6NJU - chains C and D of the 3 polymer chains in the assembly; structure by X-ray diffraction, 2.35 A resolution.

== Chain C (and D) ==
Protein: Endonuclease G, mitochondrial
Organism: Mus musculus
Notes: EC 3.1.30.-; chain D of this document is another copy of the same molecule, construct and numbering; everything in this record applies to it too
Reference sequence: O08600 (NUCG_MOUSE); residues 2-253 here correspond to UniProt positions 43-294 (UniProt number = residue number + 41)
Amino-acid sequence (253 residues; each row starts with the number of its first residue):
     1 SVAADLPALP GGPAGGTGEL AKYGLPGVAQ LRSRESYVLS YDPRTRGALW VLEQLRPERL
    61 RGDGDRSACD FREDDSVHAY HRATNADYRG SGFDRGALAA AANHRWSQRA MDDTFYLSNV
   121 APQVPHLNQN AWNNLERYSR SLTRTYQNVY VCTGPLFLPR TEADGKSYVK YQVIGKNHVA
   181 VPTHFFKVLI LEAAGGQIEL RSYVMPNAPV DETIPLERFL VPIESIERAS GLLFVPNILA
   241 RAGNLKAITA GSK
Not modelled in the structure: 1-18, 243-253 (chain D: 1-18, 248-253)
Construct notes: expression tag (1); engineered mutation Ala-97 (His138 in O08600)
Bound ions: Mg2+ near Asn-128 (its only coordinating residue here)
Curated features (UniProtKB/Swiss-Prot):
  - region: Ala-242 to Ser-252 (Essential for deoxyribonuclease activity)
  - binding site (Mg(2+)): Asn-128
  - site: Arg-66 (Essential for catalytic activity)
  - modified residue: Thr-84 (Phosphothreonine)
Reported in the primary citation:
  - binding site for the 10-nt DNA strand: Asp-75, His-78
  - mutagenesis - H97A: abolished catalytic activity (citing earlier work)
  - specificity-determining residues: Cys-69 (proposed by the authors, not directly observed)
  - mutagenesis - C69A (1.3-fold): decreased catalytic activity on 5hmC-modified over unmodified junction
  - mutagenesis - C69S (2.1-fold): increased catalytic activity on modified over unmodified junction

== How chain C and chain D interact ==
Contacting residue pairs - 111 pairs, chain C then chain D:
  Glu-19(C) with Gln-54(D); Tyr-150(D), hydrogen bond (backbone-side chain)
  Leu-20(C) with Tyr-37(D); Val-38(D), hydrophobic; Leu-52(D); Glu-53(D); Gln-54(D)
  Lys-22(C) with Tyr-150(D); Glu-192(D), salt bridge; Arg-241(D), hydrogen bond (backbone-side chain)
  Tyr-23(C) with Tyr-150(D), hydrophobic; Glu-192(D), hydrogen bond; Ile-198(D); Asn-237(D); Arg-241(D)
  Gly-24(C) with Asn-237(D)
  Leu-25(C) with Leu-31(D), hydrophobic; Trp-50(D), hydrophobic; Leu-52(D), hydrophobic; Asn-237(D), hydrogen bond (backbone-side chain)
  Pro-26(C) with Trp-50(D), hydrophobic; Cys-152(D), hydrophobic; Leu-232(D); Leu-233(D)
  Gly-27(C) with Trp-50(D), hydrogen bond (backbone-side chain)
  Val-28(C) with Ala-29(D), hydrophobic; Leu-31(D), hydrophobic; Ser-40(D)
  Ala-29(C) with Ala-29(D)
  Val-38(C) with Leu-20(D), hydrophobic
  Ser-40(C) with Gly-27(D)
  Asp-42(C) with Arg-44(D), salt bridge
  Pro-43(C) with Gly-231(D)
  Arg-44(C) with Arg-44(D); Phe-157(D); Tyr-171(D); Ser-230(D)
  Thr-45(C) with Arg-44(D)
  Arg-46(C) with Arg-228(D), hydrogen bond (side chain-backbone)
  Leu-49(C) with Arg-44(D)
  Trp-50(C) with Pro-26(D), hydrophobic; Gly-27(D), hydrogen bond (side chain-backbone)
  Leu-52(C) with Leu-20(D)
  Glu-53(C) with Leu-20(D)
  Gln-54(C) with Glu-19(D), hydrogen bond (side chain-backbone); Leu-20(D)
  Arg-59(C) with Glu-19(D), salt bridge
  His-78(C) with Leu-233(D)
  Tyr-80(C) with Glu-224(D); Glu-227(D); Arg-228(D); Leu-233(D), hydrophobic
  His-81(C) with Glu-227(D), hydrogen bond (side chain-backbone); Arg-228(D); Gly-231(D); Leu-232(D); Leu-233(D)
  Tyr-150(C) with Glu-19(D), hydrogen bond (side chain-backbone); Lys-22(D)
  Cys-152(C) with Pro-26(D), hydrophobic
  Phe-157(C) with Arg-44(D), hydrogen bond (backbone-side chain)
  Pro-159(C) with Val-173(D), hydrophobic
  Arg-160(C) with Lys-170(D)
  Glu-162(C) with Lys-170(D), salt bridge
  Lys-166(C) with Gln-172(D)
  Ser-167(C) with Gln-172(D); Val-173(D), hydrogen bond (backbone-backbone)
  Tyr-168(C) with Lys-170(D); Tyr-171(D); Gln-172(D)
  Val-169(C) with Val-169(D); Lys-170(D); Tyr-171(D), hydrogen bond (backbone-backbone); Val-173(D), hydrophobic
  Lys-170(C) with Glu-162(D), salt bridge; Tyr-168(D); Val-169(D); Lys-170(D)
  Tyr-171(C) with Tyr-168(D); Val-169(D), hydrogen bond (backbone-backbone)
  Gln-172(C) with Lys-166(D); Ser-167(D); Tyr-168(D)
  Val-173(C) with Pro-159(D), hydrophobic; Ser-167(D), hydrogen bond (backbone-backbone)
  Lys-176(C) with Arg-228(D)
  His-178(C) with Pro-159(D)
  Glu-192(C) with Lys-22(D), salt bridge; Tyr-23(D), hydrogen bond
  Ile-198(C) with Tyr-23(D), hydrophobic
  Glu-224(C) with Tyr-80(D)
  Glu-227(C) with Tyr-80(D); His-81(D), hydrogen bond (backbone-side chain)
  Arg-228(C) with Arg-46(D), hydrogen bond (backbone-side chain); Tyr-80(D); His-81(D)
  Ala-229(C) with Arg-44(D), hydrogen bond (backbone-side chain)
  Ser-230(C) with Arg-44(D)
  Gly-231(C) with Pro-43(D); His-81(D)
  Leu-232(C) with Pro-26(D); Gly-27(D); His-81(D)
  Leu-233(C) with Pro-26(D), hydrogen bond (backbone-backbone); His-78(D); His-81(D)
  Phe-234(C) with Pro-26(D), hydrophobic
  Asn-237(C) with Tyr-23(D); Gly-24(D); Leu-25(D), hydrogen bond (side chain-backbone)
  Ile-238(C) with Tyr-23(D), hydrophobic
Also at the interface, not in a pair above, chain C (62 interface residues in all): Leu-31, Tyr-37, Ala-79, Ser-91, Pro-155, Leu-158, Asn-177
Also at the interface, not in a pair above, chain D (58 interface residues in all): Val-28, Gln-30, Thr-45, Asn-148, Arg-160, Asn-177, His-178, Ile-190, Ala-229, Phe-234, Ile-238

== Summary ==
Chain C and chain D form an interface of 62 and 58 residues respectively; the contacts include 21 hydrogen
bonds and 6 salt bridges. Among the polar pairs are Lys-22(C)/Glu-192(D), Asp-42(C)/Arg-44(D) and
Arg-59(C)/Glu-19(D). The paper reports a binding site for the 10-nt DNA strand at Asp-75(C) and His-78(C);
H97A of chain C abolishes catalytic activity; 3 substitutions were tested in all.
Both chains are Endonuclease G, mitochondrial (Mus musculus). Entry 6NJU (Mouse endonuclease G mutant H97A
bound to A-DNA) was determined by X-ray diffraction (same publication as 6NJT).
